PDB entry 5MS0 | electron microscopy, 9.80 A resolution (very low resolution: no residue pairs are listed; an interface is given only as per-side residue counts) | chains C and J of the 14 polymer chains in the assembly

== Chain C ==
Molecule: DNA-directed RNA polymerase subunit beta
Organism: Escherichia coli K-12
Notes: EC 2.7.7.6
Reference sequence: P0A8V2 (RPOB_ECOLI); numbering as in UniProt (aligned over 1-1342)
Chain sequence (1342 residues; numbered 1 to 1342; the number before each row is that of its first residue):
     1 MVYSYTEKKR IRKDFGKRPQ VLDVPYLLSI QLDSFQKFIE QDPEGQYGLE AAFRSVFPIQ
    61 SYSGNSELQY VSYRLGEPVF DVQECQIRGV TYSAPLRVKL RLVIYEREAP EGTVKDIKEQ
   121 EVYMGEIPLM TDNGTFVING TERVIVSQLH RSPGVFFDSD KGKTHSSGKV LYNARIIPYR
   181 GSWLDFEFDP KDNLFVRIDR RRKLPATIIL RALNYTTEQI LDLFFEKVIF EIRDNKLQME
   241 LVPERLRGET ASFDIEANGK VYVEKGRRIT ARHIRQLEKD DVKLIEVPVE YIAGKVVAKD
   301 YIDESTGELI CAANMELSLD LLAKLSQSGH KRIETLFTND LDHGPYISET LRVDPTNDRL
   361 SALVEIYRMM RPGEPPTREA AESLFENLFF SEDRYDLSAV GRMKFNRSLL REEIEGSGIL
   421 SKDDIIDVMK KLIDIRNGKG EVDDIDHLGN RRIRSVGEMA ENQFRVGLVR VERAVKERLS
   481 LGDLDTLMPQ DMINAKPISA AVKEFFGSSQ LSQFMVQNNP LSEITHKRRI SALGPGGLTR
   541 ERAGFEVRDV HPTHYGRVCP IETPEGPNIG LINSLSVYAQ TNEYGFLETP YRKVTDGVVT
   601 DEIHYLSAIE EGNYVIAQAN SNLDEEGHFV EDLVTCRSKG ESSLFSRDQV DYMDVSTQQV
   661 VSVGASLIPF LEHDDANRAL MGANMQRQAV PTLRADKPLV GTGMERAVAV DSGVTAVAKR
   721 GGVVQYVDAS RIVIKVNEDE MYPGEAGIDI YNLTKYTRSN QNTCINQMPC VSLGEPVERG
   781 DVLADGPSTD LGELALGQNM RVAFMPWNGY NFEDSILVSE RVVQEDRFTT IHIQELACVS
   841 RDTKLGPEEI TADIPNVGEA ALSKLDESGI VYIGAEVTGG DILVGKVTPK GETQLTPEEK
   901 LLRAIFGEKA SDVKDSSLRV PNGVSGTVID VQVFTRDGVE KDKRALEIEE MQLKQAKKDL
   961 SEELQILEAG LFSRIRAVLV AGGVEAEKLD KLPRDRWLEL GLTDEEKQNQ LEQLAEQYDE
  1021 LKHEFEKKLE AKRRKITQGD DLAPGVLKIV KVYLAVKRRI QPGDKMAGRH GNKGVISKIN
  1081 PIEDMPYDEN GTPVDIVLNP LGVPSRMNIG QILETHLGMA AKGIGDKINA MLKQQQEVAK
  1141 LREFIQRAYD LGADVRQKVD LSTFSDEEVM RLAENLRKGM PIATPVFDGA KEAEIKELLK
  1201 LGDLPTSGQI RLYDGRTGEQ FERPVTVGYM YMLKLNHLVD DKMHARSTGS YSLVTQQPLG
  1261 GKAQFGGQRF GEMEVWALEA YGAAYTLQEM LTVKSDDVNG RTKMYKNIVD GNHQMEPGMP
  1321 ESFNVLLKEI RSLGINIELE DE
Not modelled in the structure: 1-7, 248, 314-315, 1059-1099
Sequence notes: conflict Val-516 (Asp in P0A8V2)
Swiss-Prot annotation at these positions:
  - modified residue (N6-acetyllysine): Lys-1022, Lys-1200
  - mutagenesis: Ile-561 (I561S: Resistant to antibiotics salinamide A and B), Ile-569 (I569S: Resistant to antibiotics salinamide A and B), Ala-665 (A665E: Resistant to antibiotics salinamide A and B), Asp-675 (D675A/G: Resistant to antibiotics salinamide A and B), Asn-677 (N677H/K: Resistant to antibiotics salinamide A and B), Leu-680 (L680M: Resistant to antibiotics salinamide A and B), Glu-813 (E813K: Disrupts the enzyme's active center)

== Chain J ==
Molecule: Dnaii
Organism: Escherichia coli
Sequence (39 nucleotides; row label = number of the first residue in the row):
     1 AAGCTCAAGT ACTTAAGCCT GGTCATTACT AGTACTGCC

== Chain C / chain J interface ==
At this resolution (10 A) residue pairs are not listed: 10 residues of chain C and 6 of chain J lie at the interface.

== In short ==
Chain C and chain J form an interface of 10 and 6 residues respectively. UniProt lists 7 mutagenesis sites on
chain C.
Chain C is DNA-directed RNA polymerase subunit beta (Escherichia coli K-12) and chain J is Dnaii (Escherichia
coli); the structure, pseudo-atomic model of the RNA polymerase lambda-based antitermination complex solved by
cryo-EM, was determined by electron microscopy, deposited together with 5LM7 and 5LM9.
